PDB entry 4Y2L | X-ray diffraction, 1.75 A resolution | chains D and E of the 3 polymer chains in the assembly

Chain D (and E):
Protein: CFA/I fimbrial subunit B
Organism: Escherichia coli O78:H11 (strain H10407 / ETEC)
Notes: chain E of this document is another copy of the same molecule, construct and numbering; everything in this record applies to it too
Reference sequence: E3PPC4 (FMC1_ECOH1); residues 2-147 here correspond to UniProt positions 25-170 (UniProt number = residue number + 23)
Sequence (153 residues; row label = number of the first residue in the row; numbers below 1 keep their minus sign (Met-5 is residue -5)):
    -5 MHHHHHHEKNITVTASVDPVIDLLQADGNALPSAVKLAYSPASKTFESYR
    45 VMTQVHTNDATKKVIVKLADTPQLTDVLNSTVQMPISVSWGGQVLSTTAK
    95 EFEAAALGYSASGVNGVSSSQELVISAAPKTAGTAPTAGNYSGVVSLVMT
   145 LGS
Not modelled in the structure: -5 to -3
Construct notes: initiating methionine (-5); expression tag (-4 to 1)

How chain D and chain E interact:
Residue-residue contacts - 91 pairs, chain D then chain E:
  His-2(D) with Thr144(E); Leu145(E); Gly146(E); Ser147(E)
  His-1(D) with Asp12(E), salt bridge; Val14(E); Ile15(E); Met143(E); Thr144(E); Leu145(E), hydrogen bond (backbone-backbone)
  His0(D) with Met143(E); Thr144(E), hydrogen bond
  His1(D) with Asp12(E), salt bridge; Ile15(E), hydrogen bond (side chain-backbone); Asp16(E), salt bridge; Leu141(E); Val142(E); Met143(E), hydrogen bond (backbone-backbone)
  Glu2(D) with Ala63(E); Ser140(E), hydrogen bond; Leu141(E)
  Lys3(D) with Asp16(E), salt bridge; Leu17(E); Leu25(E); Val139(E); Ser140(E); Leu141(E), hydrogen bond (backbone-backbone)
  Asn4(D) with Ser27(E); Val138(E); Val139(E); Ser140(E), hydrogen bond
  Ile5(D) with Pro26(E); Ser27(E); Val138(E); Val139(E), hydrogen bond (backbone-backbone)
  Thr6(D) with Ser27(E), hydrogen bond (backbone-backbone); Ala28(E); Val29(E), hydrogen bond (backbone-backbone); Ser136(E); Gly137(E)
  Val7(D) with Val29(E); Leu31(E), hydrophobic; Leu68(E); Ile80(E), hydrophobic; Ser136(E); Gly137(E), hydrogen bond (backbone-backbone); Val139(E), hydrophobic
  Thr8(D) with Val29(E), hydrogen bond (backbone-backbone); Lys30(E); Leu31(E), hydrogen bond (backbone-backbone); Tyr135(E); Ser136(E)
  Ala9(D) with Lys30(E); Leu31(E); Phe40(E), hydrophobic; Gly133(E); Asn134(E); Tyr135(E), hydrogen bond (backbone-backbone)
  Ser10(D) with Lys30(E); Gly133(E); Asn134(E), hydrogen bond
  Val11(D) with Tyr33(E), hydrophobic; Phe40(E), hydrophobic; Met78(E), hydrophobic; Pro130(E), hydrophobic; Thr131(E); Ala132(E); Gly133(E), hydrogen bond (backbone-backbone); Tyr135(E), hydrophobic
  Asp12(D) with Tyr33(E); Pro35(E)
  Pro13(D) with Pro35(E); Pro130(E); Ala132(E)
  Val14(D) with Pro35(E)
  Ile15(D) with Pro35(E)
  Asp16(D) with Pro35(E)
  Leu18(D) with Ala32(E), hydrophobic
  Gly22(D) with Ala32(E); Glu41(E)
  Asn23(D) with Ala32(E)
  Ala24(D) with Lys30(E); Ala32(E)
  His50(D) with Ser34(E); Pro35(E)
  Thr51(D) with Pro35(E); Ala36(E)
  Asn52(D) with Pro35(E)
  Asn109(D) with Ala36(E)
  Gly110(D) with Ala36(E)
  Val111(D) with Ala36(E), hydrophobic
Also at the interface, not in a pair above, chain E (44 interface residues in all): Lys38, Ile119, Ala129

Overview:
Chain D and chain E form an interface of 29 and 44 residues respectively; the contacts include 16 hydrogen
bonds and 4 salt bridges. Polar pairs include His-1(D)-Asp12(E), His1(D)-Asp12(E) and His1(D)-Asp16(E).
Chain D and chain E are both CFA/I fimbrial subunit B (Escherichia coli O78:H11 (strain H10407 / ETEC)); the
structure, Structure of CFA/I pili major subunit CfaB trimer, was determined by X-ray diffraction, deposited
together with 4Y2N and 4Y2O.
